8ZFC - chains A and S of the 5 polymer chains in the assembly; structure by electron microscopy, 2.68 A resolution.

== Chain A ==
Molecule: Guanine nucleotide-binding protein G(s) subunit alpha isoforms short
Organism: Homo sapiens
Amino-acid sequence (361 residues; row label = number of the first residue in the row; note: 33 numbers in that range are skipped by the numbering (no residue carries them; nothing is unmodelled there)):
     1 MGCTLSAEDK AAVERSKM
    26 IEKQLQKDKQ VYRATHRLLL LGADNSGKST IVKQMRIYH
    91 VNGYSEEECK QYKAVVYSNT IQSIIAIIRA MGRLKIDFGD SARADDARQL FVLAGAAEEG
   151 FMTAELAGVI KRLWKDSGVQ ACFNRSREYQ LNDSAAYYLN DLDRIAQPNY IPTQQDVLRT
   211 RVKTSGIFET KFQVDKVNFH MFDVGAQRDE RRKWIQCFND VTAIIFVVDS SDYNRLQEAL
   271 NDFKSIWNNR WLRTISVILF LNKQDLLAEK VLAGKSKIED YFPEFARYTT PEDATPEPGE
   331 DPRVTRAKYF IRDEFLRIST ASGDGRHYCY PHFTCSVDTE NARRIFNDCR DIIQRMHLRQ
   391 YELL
Disordered / not traced: 1-3, 91-211

== Chain S ==
Molecule: scFv16
Organism: synthetic construct
Notes: antibody fragment or engineered binder
Amino-acid sequence (285 residues; row label = number of the first residue in the row; note: 14 numbers in that range are skipped by the numbering (no residue carries them; nothing is unmodelled there); a row labelled like 121A-121O holds insertion residues (121A, then the next letters in order); numbers below 1 keep their minus sign (Met-36 is residue -36)):
   -36 MLLVNQSHQG FNKEHTSKMV SAIVLYVLLA AAAHSAFAVQ LVESGGGLVQ PGGSRKLSCS
    24 ASGFAFSSFG MHWVRQAPEK GLEWVAYISS GSGTIYYADT VKGRFTISRD DPKNTLFLQM
    84 TSLRSEDTAM YYCVRSIYYY GSSPFDFWGQ GTTLTVSA
121A-121O GGGGSGGGGSGGGGS
   136 ADIVMTQATS SVPVTPGESV SISCRSSKSL LHSNGNTYLY WFLQRPGQSP QLLIYRMSNL
   196 ASGVPDRFSG SGSGTAFTLT ISRLEAEDVG VYYCMQHLEY PLTFGAGTKL EL
Disordered / not traced: -36 to 1, 121A-121O, 148-150, 247
Cystine bridges: Cys22-Cys96

== How chain A and chain S interact ==
Pairs across the interface (23; chain A residue first):
  Ser6(A) with His167(S); Asn169(S), hydrogen bond; Tyr173(S), hydrogen bond
  Ala7(A) with His232(S); Leu233(S); Tyr235(S), hydrophobic
  Glu8(A) with Tyr173(S); Tyr175(S), hydrogen bond; Arg191(S), salt bridge; His232(S)
  Asp9(A) with Asn169(S), hydrogen bond; Tyr173(S), hydrogen bond
  Ala11(A) with Tyr101(S), hydrophobic
  Ala12(A) with Tyr101(S)
  Glu14(A) with Ser52(S), hydrogen bond; Ser53(S); Gly56(S); Thr57(S), hydrogen bond
  Arg15(A) with Ile100(S); Tyr101(S); Tyr102(S)
  Met18(A) with Ser53(S); Gly54(S)
Interface residues without a listed pair, chain A (11 interface residues in all): Thr4, Leu5
Interface residues without a listed pair, chain S (19 interface residues in all): Ser31, Tyr50, Pro107

== Summary ==
Chain A and chain S form an interface of 11 and 19 residues respectively; the contacts include 7 hydrogen
bonds and 1 salt bridge. Polar pairs include Glu8(A)-Arg191(S), Ser6(A)-Asn169(S) and Ser6(A)-Tyr173(S).
Here chain A is Guanine nucleotide-binding protein G(s) subunit alpha isoforms short (Homo sapiens) and chain
S is scFv16 (synthetic construct). Entry 8ZFC (Cryo-EM structure of the mmGPR4-Gs complex in pH7.6) was
determined by electron microscopy together with 8ZD1, 8ZF6, 8ZF9, 8ZFA and 9JVG from the same study.
